4FBE - chain A; structure by X-ray diffraction, 1.88 A resolution.

Chain A:
Protein: CG5976, isoform B
Organism: Drosophila melanogaster
Notes: EC 2.3.2.5, 3.4.-.-
Reference sequence: Q86PD7 (Q86PD7_DROME); residue numbers follow UniProt; this construct covers 32-354
Sequence (330 residues; each row starts with the number of its first residue):
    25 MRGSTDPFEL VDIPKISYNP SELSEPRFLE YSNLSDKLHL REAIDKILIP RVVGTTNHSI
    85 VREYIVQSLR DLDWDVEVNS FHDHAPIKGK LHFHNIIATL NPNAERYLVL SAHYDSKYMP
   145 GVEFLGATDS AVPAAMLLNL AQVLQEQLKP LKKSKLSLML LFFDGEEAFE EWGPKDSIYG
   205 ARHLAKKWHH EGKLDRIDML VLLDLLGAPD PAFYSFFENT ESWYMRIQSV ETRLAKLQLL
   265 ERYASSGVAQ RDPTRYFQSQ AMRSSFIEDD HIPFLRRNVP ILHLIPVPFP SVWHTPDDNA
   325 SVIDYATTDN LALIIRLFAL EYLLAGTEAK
Disordered / not traced: 25-32, 266-278, 349-354
Differences from the reference sequence: expression tag (25-31); engineered mutation A136 (Cys in Q86PD7), A158 (Cys in Q86PD7)
Curated features (UniProtKB/Swiss-Prot):
  - active site (Proton acceptor): E190, D228
  - binding site (Zn(2+)): D153, E191, H318
Bound ions: Zn2+: D153, E191, H318 (together with PBD)
Ligand contacts: PBD (1-(3,4-dimethoxyphenyl)-3-[3-(1H-imidazol-1-yl)propyl]thiourea): D153, E190, E191, W196, D228, L229, F290, I291, E292, D293, V311, F313, W317, H318

Summary:
Ligands of chain A: compound PBD. D153, E191 and H318 form the Zn2+ site. From UniProt: active-site residues
E190 and D228 and 3 Zn2+-binding residues.
Chain A is CG5976, isoform B (Drosophila melanogaster); the structure, Crystal structure of the C136A/C164A
variant of mitochondrial isoform of glutaminyl cyclase from Drosophila melanogaster, was determined by X-ray
diffraction (same publication as 4F9U, 4F9V and 4FAI).
